PDB entry 9ES7 | electron microscopy, 1.94 A resolution | chains B and C of the 18 polymer chains in the assembly

== Chain B ==
Molecule: Cytochrome b6-f complex subunit 4
Organism: Spinacia oleracea
UniProtKB: P00166 (PETD_SPIOL); numbering as in UniProt (aligned over 1-160)
Chain sequence (160 residues; each row starts with the number of its first residue):
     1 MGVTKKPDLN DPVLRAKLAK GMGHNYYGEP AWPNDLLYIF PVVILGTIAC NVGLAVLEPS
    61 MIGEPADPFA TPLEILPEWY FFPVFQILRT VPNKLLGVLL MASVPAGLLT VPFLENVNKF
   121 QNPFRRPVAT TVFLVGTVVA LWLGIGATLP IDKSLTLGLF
Disordered / not traced: 1
Small-molecule neighbours:
  - chlorophyll a (CLA): Tyr80, Phe81, Pro83, Val84, Met101, Ala102, Val104, Pro105, Leu108, Val111, Val132, Phe133, Gly136, Val139, Ala140, Leu143
  - heme c (HEC): Asn25, Ile39, Phe40, Val43, Ile44
From the paper describing this entry:
  - catalytic residues: Asp35 (proposed by the authors, not directly observed)

== Chain C ==
Molecule: Cytochrome f
Organism: Spinacia oleracea
UniProtKB: P16013 (CYF_SPIOL); residues -34 to 285 here correspond to UniProt positions 1-320 (UniProt number = residue number + 35)
Chain sequence (320 residues; numbered -34 to 285; the number before each row is that of its first residue; numbers below 1 keep their minus sign (Met-34 is residue -34)):
   -34 MQTINTFSWI KEQITRSISI SLILYIITRS SIANAYPIFA QQGYENPREA TGRIVCANCH
    26 LANKPVDIEV PQAVLPDTVF EAVVRIPYDM QLKQVLANGK KGGLNVGAVL ILPEGFELAP
    86 PDRISPEMKE KMGNLSFQSY RPNKQNILVI GPVPGQKYSE ITFPILAPDP ATKKDVHFLK
   146 YPIYVGGNRG RGQIYPDGSK SNNTVYNSTA TGIVKKIVRK EKGGYEINIA DASDGREVVD
   206 IIPRGPELLV SEGESIKLDQ PLTSNPNVGG FGQGDAEVVL QDPLRIQGLL FFFASVILAQ
   266 IFLVLKKKQF EKVQLSEMNF
Disordered / not traced: -34 to 0, 196-201
Glycans and other covalent adducts: heme c (HEC) linked to Cys24
Bound ions: heme c Fe: Tyr1, His25
Small-molecule neighbours: heme c (HEC): Tyr1, Pro2, Phe4, Ala5, Tyr9, Val20, Cys21, His25, Gln59, Leu69, Asn70, Val71, Gly72, Ala73, Val74, Pro117, Asn153, Gly155, Arg156, Gly157, Ile159, Tyr160, Pro161

== Interface between chain B and chain C ==
Pairs across the interface (36):
  Gly2(B) - Glu276(C)
  Val3(B) - Gln279(C)
  Val3(B) - Phe285(C)  hydrophobic
  Thr4(B) - Phe285(C)
  Glu29(B) - Lys272(C)  salt bridge
  Pro30(B) - Phe285(C)  hydrophobic
  Pro33(B) - Phe275(C)  hydrophobic
  Asn34(B) - Lys272(C)  hydrogen bond (backbone-side chain)
  Asn34(B) - Gln279(C)  hydrogen bond
  Tyr38(B) - Leu268(C)
  Tyr38(B) - Lys271(C)
  Tyr38(B) - Lys272(C)
  Ile39(B) - Lys272(C)
  Pro41(B) - Leu268(C)  hydrophobic
  Val42(B) - Gln265(C)  hydrogen bond (backbone-side chain)
  Val42(B) - Leu268(C)  hydrophobic
  Gly46(B) - Gln265(C)
  Val56(B) - Gln246(C)
  Leu57(B) - Gln37(C)
  Leu57(B) - Ile251(C)  hydrophobic
  Glu58(B) - Gln37(C)  hydrogen bond
  Glu58(B) - Lys145(C)  salt bridge
  Pro59(B) - Lys145(C)  hydrogen bond (backbone-side chain)
  Met61(B) - Lys145(C)
  Met61(B) - Tyr146(C)
  Met61(B) - Pro147(C)
  Met61(B) - Glu242(C)
  Ile62(B) - Leu144(C)  hydrophobic
  Glu64(B) - Arg13(C)  salt bridge
  Glu64(B) - Tyr149(C)
  Asp67(B) - Ala15(C)
  Ala70(B) - Ala15(C)  hydrophobic
  Ala70(B) - Thr16(C)
  Thr71(B) - Thr16(C)
  Pro72(B) - Thr16(C)
  Leu73(B) - Thr16(C)
Interface residues without a listed pair, chain B (30 interface residues in all): Lys5, Asp35, Leu45, Ala49, Val52, Gly53
Interface residues without a listed pair, chain C (30 interface residues in all): Gly17, Arg18, Gln238, Val244, Leu254, Phe257, Phe258, Val261, Ala264, Leu280

== In short ==
Chain B and chain C each contribute 30 residues to their interface, with 5 hydrogen bonds and 3 salt bridges.
Among the polar pairs are Glu29(B)-Lys272(C), Glu58(B)-Lys145(C) and Glu64(B)-Arg13(C). Ligands of chain B:
heme c and chlorophyll a. Heme c is covalently linked to Cys24(C). The paper reports the catalytic residue
Asp35(B).
Chain B is Cytochrome b6-f complex subunit 4 and chain C is Cytochrome f, both from Spinacia oleracea; the
structure, Cryo-EM structure of Spinacia oleracea cytochrome b6f complex with water molecules at 1.94 A
resolution, was determined by electron microscopy, deposited together with 9ES8 and 9ES9.
